PDB entry 2VDQ | X-ray diffraction, 2.59 A resolution | chains H and L of the 5 polymer chains in the assembly

# Chain H
Protein: Monoclonal antibody 10E5 heavy chain
From: Mus musculus
Notes: antibody fragment or engineered binder
Amino-acid sequence (221 residues; each row starts with the number of its first residue):
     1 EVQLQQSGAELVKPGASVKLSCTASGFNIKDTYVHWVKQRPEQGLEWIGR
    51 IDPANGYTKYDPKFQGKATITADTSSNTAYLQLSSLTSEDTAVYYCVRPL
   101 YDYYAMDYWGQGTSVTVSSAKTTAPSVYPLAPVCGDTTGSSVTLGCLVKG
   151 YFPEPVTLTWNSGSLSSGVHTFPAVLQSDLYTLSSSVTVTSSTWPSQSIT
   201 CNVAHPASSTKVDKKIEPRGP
Disordered / not traced: 135-136
Cystine bridges: Cys22-Cys96, Cys146-Cys201

# Chain L
Protein: Monoclonal antibody 10E5 light chain
From: Mus musculus
Notes: antibody fragment or engineered binder
Amino-acid sequence (214 residues; row label = number of the first residue in the row):
     1 DILMTQSPSSMSVSLGDTVSITCHASQGISSNIGWLQQKPGKSFMGLIYY
    51 GTNLVDGVPSRFSGSGSGADYSLTISSLDSEDFADYYCVQYAQLPYTFGG
   101 GTKLEIKRADAAPTVSIFPPSSEQLTSGGASVVCFLNNFYPKDINVKWKI
   151 DGSERQNGVLNSWTDQDSKDSTYSMSSTLTLTKDEYERHNSYTCEATHKT
   201 STSPIVKSFNRNEC
Cystine bridges: Cys23-Cys88, Cys134-Cys194

# Chain H / chain L interface
Inter-chain disulfides: Cys134(H)-Cys214(L)
Pairs across the interface (76):
  His35(H) with Tyr96(L)
  Val37(H) with Phe98(L), hydrophobic
  Gln39(H) with Gln38(L), hydrogen bond; Phe44(L); Tyr87(L)
  Leu45(H) with Phe44(L), hydrophobic; Tyr87(L), hydrophobic; Phe98(L)
  Trp47(H) with Pro95(L), hydrophobic; Tyr96(L); Phe98(L)
  Lys59(H) with Leu94(L)
  Asp61(H) with Pro95(L)
  Tyr95(H) with Gln38(L), hydrogen bond; Ser43(L); Phe44(L)
  Leu100(H) with Val55(L), hydrophobic; Asp56(L)
  Tyr101(H) with Tyr49(L); Asp56(L), hydrogen bond
  Asp102(H) with Tyr50(L); Tyr91(L)
  Tyr104(H) with Tyr91(L); Tyr96(L), hydrogen bond (backbone-side chain)
  Ala105(H) with Tyr91(L)
  Met106(H) with Leu36(L); Tyr96(L), hydrophobic
  Asp107(H) with Gly46(L), hydrogen bond (backbone-backbone); Tyr49(L); Val55(L)
  Trp109(H) with Leu36(L); Phe44(L), hydrophobic
  Gly110(H) with Ser43(L), hydrogen bond (backbone-side chain)
  Gln111(H) with Ser43(L)
  Tyr128(H) with Ser121(L); Glu123(L); Gln124(L); Ser127(L)
  Pro129(H) with Ser121(L); Glu123(L)
  Leu130(H) with Phe118(L); Val133(L), hydrophobic
  Ala131(H) with Phe118(L)
  Val133(H) with Ile117(L); Phe209(L), hydrophobic
  Cys134(H) with Cys214(L), disulfide
  Thr143(H) with Ser116(L); Phe118(L)
  Gly145(H) with Phe135(L)
  Leu147(H) with Ser131(L)
  Lys149(H) with Ser131(L); Thr180(L)
  His170(H) with Asn137(L); Asn138(L), hydrogen bond; Ser174(L), hydrogen bond
  Phe172(H) with Phe135(L), hydrophobic; Asn137(L); Ser162(L); Thr164(L); Ser174(L); Met175(L); Ser176(L)
  Pro173(H) with Ser162(L), hydrogen bond (backbone-side chain); Trp163(L)
  Val175(H) with Leu160(L), hydrophobic; Asn161(L); Ser162(L)
  Gln177(H) with Leu160(L)
  Ser184(H) with Phe135(L); Ser176(L), hydrogen bond
  Ser185(H) with Phe135(L)
  Ser186(H) with Phe135(L); Asn137(L), hydrogen bond
  Lys214(H) with Glu123(L), salt bridge
  Arg219(H) with Pro119(L), hydrogen bond (side chain-backbone); Pro120(L), hydrogen bond (side chain-backbone)
Other interface residues (no listed pair), chain H (48 interface residues in all): Glu46, Arg50, Lys63, Gly112, Pro132, Leu144, Thr171, Thr182, Gly220, Pro221
Other interface residues (no listed pair), chain L (47 interface residues in all): Asp1, Met45, Ile48, Val89, Asp167, Thr178, Glu213

# Overview
48 residues of chain H face 47 of chain L across their interface; the contacts include 1 disulfide bond, 13
hydrogen bonds and 1 salt bridge. Polar contacts include Lys214(H)-Glu123(L), Gln39(H)-Gln38(L) and
Tyr95(H)-Gln38(L).
Here chain H is Monoclonal antibody 10E5 heavy chain and chain L is Monoclonal antibody 10E5 light chain, both
from Mus musculus. Entry 2VDQ (Integrin AlphaIIbBeta3 Headpiece Bound to a Chimeric Fibrinogen Gamma chain
peptide, HHLGGAKQRGDV) was determined by X-ray diffraction together with 2VC2, 2VDK, 2VDL, 2VDM, 2VDN, 2VDO,
2VDP and 2VDR from the same study.
